PDB entry 8GON | X-ray diffraction, 2.60 A resolution | chains C and D of the 5 polymer chains in the assembly

== Chain C ==
Protein: Spike protein S2
Source organism: Severe acute respiratory syndrome coronavirus 2
Notes: fragment: RLQ mutant epitope
UniProt: P0DTC2 (SPIKE_SARS2); residues 1-9 here correspond to UniProt positions 1000-1008 (UniProt number = residue number + 999)
Chain sequence (9 residues; numbered 1 to 9; the number before each row is that of its first residue):
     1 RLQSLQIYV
Construct notes: engineered mutation Ile7 (Thr1006 in P0DTC2)

== Chain D ==
Protein: SARS-CoV-2 specific private TCR RLQ7 alpha
Source organism: Homo sapiens
Chain sequence (207 residues; each row starts with the number of its first residue; numbering starts at 0):
     0 MAQTVTQSQPEMSVQEAETVTLSCTYDTSESDYYLFWYKQPPSRQMILVI
    50 RQEAYKQQNATENRFSVNFQKAAKSFSLKISDSQLGDAAMYFCASSGNTP
   100 LVFGKGTRLSVIPNIQNPDPAVYQLRDSKSSDKSVCLFTDFDSQTNVSQS
   150 KDSDVYITDKCVLDMRSMDFKSNSAVAWSNKSDFACANAFNNSIIPEDTF
   200 FPSPESS
Disordered / not traced: 0, 181-182, 193-206
Cystine bridges: Cys23-Cys92, Cys135-Cys185

== Chain C / chain D interface ==
Residue-residue contacts (8):
  Arg1(C) with Ser28(D), hydrogen bond (side chain-backbone); Glu29(D), salt bridge
  Gln3(C) with Asp31(D)
  Ser4(C) with Glu29(D); Asp31(D), hydrogen bond (backbone-side chain); Gly96(D), hydrogen bond (side chain-backbone); Asn97(D), hydrogen bond (side chain-backbone)
  Leu5(C) with Asp31(D), hydrogen bond (backbone-side chain)
Interface residues without a listed pair, chain C (5 interface residues in all): Leu2
The authors on this interface:
  - pairs named by the authors: Asp31(D)-Ser4(C), Asp31(D)-Leu5(C)

== Overview ==
Chain C and chain D each contribute 5 residues to their interface; the contacts include 5 hydrogen bonds and 1
salt bridge. Polar contacts include Arg1(C)-Glu29(D), Arg1(C)-Ser28(D) and Ser4(C)-Asp31(D). The paper
describes contacts between Asp31(D) and Ser4(C) and Asp31(D) and Leu5(C).
Chain C is Spike protein S2 (Severe acute respiratory syndrome coronavirus 2) and chain D is SARS-CoV-2
specific private TCR RLQ7 alpha (Homo sapiens); the structure, SARS-CoV-2 specific private TCR RLQ7 in complex
with RLQ-T1006I-HLA-A2, was determined by X-ray diffraction together with 8GOM and 8GOP from the same study.
